PDB entry 3CRX | X-ray diffraction, 2.50 A resolution | chains D and A of the 6 polymer chains in the assembly

[Chain D]
Molecule: 35-nt DNA strand
Sequence (35 nucleotides; row label = number of the first residue in the row):
     1 TATAATTTCG TATATACAAT GCTATACGAA CTTAT
Not modelled in the structure: 1

[Chain A]
Molecule: Cre recombinase
Organism: Enterobacteria phage P1
Reference sequence: P06956 (RECR_BPP1); residue numbers follow UniProt; this construct covers 1-343
Chain sequence (343 residues; row label = number of the first residue in the row):
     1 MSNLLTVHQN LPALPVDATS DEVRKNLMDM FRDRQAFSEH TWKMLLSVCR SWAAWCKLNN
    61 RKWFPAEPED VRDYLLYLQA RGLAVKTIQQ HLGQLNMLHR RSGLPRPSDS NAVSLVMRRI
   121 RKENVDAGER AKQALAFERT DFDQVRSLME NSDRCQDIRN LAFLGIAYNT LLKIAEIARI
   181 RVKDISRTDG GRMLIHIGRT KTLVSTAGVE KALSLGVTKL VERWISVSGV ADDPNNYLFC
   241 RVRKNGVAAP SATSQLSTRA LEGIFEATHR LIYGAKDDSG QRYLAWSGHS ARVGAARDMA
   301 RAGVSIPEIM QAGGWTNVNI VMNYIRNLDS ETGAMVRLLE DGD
Not modelled in the structure: 1-18, 342-343
Differences from the reference sequence: engineered mutation Lys173 (Arg in P06956)
Swiss-Prot annotation at these positions:
  - active site: His289, Arg292, Trp315, Tyr324 (O-(3'-phospho-DNA)-tyrosine intermediate)

[Interface between chain D and chain A]
Residue-residue contacts (49; chain D residue first):
  DT3(D) with Lys244(A), hydrogen bond to the base
  DA4(D) with Lys244(A), sugar contact
  DA5(D) with Gln156(A), hydrogen bond to the phosphate; Arg241(A), base contact; Val242(A), phosphate contact; Arg243(A), sugar contact; Lys244(A), sugar contact
  DT6(D) with Gln156(A), phosphate contact; Arg159(A), salt bridge to the phosphate; Arg241(A), hydrogen bond to the sugar; Val242(A), hydrogen bond to the phosphate; Leu256(A), phosphate contact
  DT7(D) with Gln255(A), phosphate contact; Leu256(A), phosphate contact; Ser257(A), hydrogen bond to the phosphate; Arg259(A), base contact; Ala260(A), phosphate contact
  DT8(D) with Ser257(A), base contact; Arg259(A), base contact
  DC9(D) with Arg259(A), base contact
  DG10(D) with Arg50(A), sugar contact
  DT11(D) with His40(A), hydrogen bond to the base; Lys43(A), base contact; Met44(A), base contact; Ser47(A), hydrogen bond to the phosphate; Arg50(A), salt bridge to the phosphate
  DA12(D) with Met44(A), base contact; Arg81(A), salt bridge to the phosphate; Leu83(A), phosphate contact; Thr87(A), sugar contact; His91(A), salt bridge to the phosphate; Arg282(A), hydrogen bond to the base
  DT13(D) with Met44(A), base contact; Leu83(A), phosphate contact; Ala84(A), hydrogen bond to the phosphate; Thr87(A), hydrogen bond to the phosphate; Gln90(A), base contact; Lys132(A), phosphate contact; Arg282(A), hydrogen bond to the sugar
  DA14(D) with Lys86(A), salt bridge to the phosphate; Ala131(A), phosphate contact; Lys132(A), salt bridge to the phosphate
  DT15(D) with Lys86(A), base contact; Ile320(A), phosphate contact; Tyr324(A), hydrogen bond to the phosphate
  DA16(D) with Trp315(A), phosphate contact; Asn317(A), phosphate contact; Ile320(A), phosphate contact
  DA18(D) with Thr202(A), hydrogen bond to the phosphate
Also at the interface, not in a pair above, chain D (17 interface residues in all): DA2, DC17
Also at the interface, not in a pair above, chain A (36 interface residues in all): Arg154, Lys173, Cys240, Tyr283, Thr316

[Summary]
The interface between chain D and chain A involves 17 residues on one side and 36 on the other; the contacts
include 13 hydrogen bonds and 6 salt bridges. Among the polar pairs are DT3(D)-Lys244(A), DT11(D)-His40(A) and
DA12(D)-Arg282(A).
Chain D is a 35-nt DNA strand and chain A is Cre recombinase (Enterobacteria phage P1); the structure, Cre
recombinase/DNA complex intermediate I, was determined by X-ray diffraction, deposited together with 2CRX.
